PDB entry 6WY5 | X-ray diffraction, 2.90 A resolution | chains A and B

== Chain A ==
Protein: Myeloperoxidase light chain
From: Homo sapiens
Notes: EC 1.11.2.2
UniProt: P05164 (PERM_HUMAN); residues 1-105 here correspond to UniProt positions 167-271 (UniProt number = residue number + 166)
Chain sequence (105 residues; each row starts with the number of its first residue):
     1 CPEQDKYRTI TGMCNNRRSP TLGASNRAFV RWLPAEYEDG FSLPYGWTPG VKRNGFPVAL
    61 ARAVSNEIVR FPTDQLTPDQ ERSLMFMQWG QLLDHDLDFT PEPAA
Not modelled in the structure: 105
Bound ions: Ca2+: Asp96 (shared with Thr168(B), Phe170(B), Asp172(B), Ser174(B) of chain B)
Small-molecule neighbours:
  - heme c (HEC): Met87, Gly90, Gln91, Asp94, Asp98, Phe99, Thr100
  - UF7 (7-[(1R)-1-phenyl-3-{[(1S,3S)-3-phenyl-2,3-dihydro-1H-inden-1-yl]amino}propyl]-3H-[1,2,3]triazolo[4,5-b]pyridin-5-amine): Gln91, His95, Phe99
UniProt features mapped onto this chain:
  - active site: His95 (Proton acceptor)
  - binding site (heme b): Asp94
  - binding site (Ca(2+)): Asp96

== Chain B ==
Protein: Myeloperoxidase heavy chain
From: Homo sapiens
Notes: EC 1.11.2.2
UniProt: P05164 (PERM_HUMAN); residues 113-579 here correspond to UniProt positions 279-745 (UniProt number = residue number + 166)
Chain sequence (467 residues; row label = number of the first residue in the row):
   113 VNCETSCVQQ PPCFPLKIPP NDPRIKNQAD CIPFFRSCPA CPGSNITIRN QINALTSFVD
   173 ASMVYGSEEP LARNLRNMSN QLGLLAVNQR FQDNGRALLP FDNLHDDPCL LTNRSARIPC
   233 FLAGDTRSSE MPELTSMHTL LLREHNRLAT ELKSLNPRWD GERLYQEARK IVGAMVQIIT
   293 YRDYLPLVLG PTAMRKYLPT YRSYNDSVDP RIANVFTNAF RYGHTLIQPF MFRLDNRYQP
   353 MEPNPRVPLS RVFFASWRVV LEGGIDPILR GLMATPAKLN RQNQIAVDEI RERLFEQVMR
   413 IGLDLPALNM QRSRDHGLPG YNAWRRFCGL PQPETVGQLG TVLRNLKLAR KLMEQYGTPN
   473 NIDIWMGGVS EPLKRKGRVG PLLACIIGTQ FRKLRDGDRF WWENEGVFSM QQRQALAQIS
   533 LPRIICDNTG ITTVSKNNIF MSNSYPRDFV NCSTLPALNL ASWREAS
Not modelled in the structure: 113, 578-579
Modified residues: Cys150 (S-hydroxycysteine; CSO)
Disulfides: Cys115-Cys125, Cys119-Cys143
Glycans and other covalent adducts: N-acetylglucosamine (NAG) linked to Asn225; glycan linked to Asn317
Bound ions: Ca2+: Thr168, Phe170, Asp172, Ser174 (shared with Asp96(A) of chain A); heme c Fe near His336 (its only coordinating residue here)
Small-molecule neighbours:
  - heme c (HEC): Arg239, Glu242, Met243, Tyr296, Thr329, Phe332, Arg333, Tyr334, Gly335, His336, Ile339, Phe365, Leu406, Phe407, Leu417, Leu420, Arg424
  - UF7 (7-[(1R)-1-phenyl-3-{[(1S,3S)-3-phenyl-2,3-dihydro-1H-inden-1-yl]amino}propyl]-3H-[1,2,3]triazolo[4,5-b]pyridin-5-amine): Leu216, Asp218, Pro220, Thr238, Arg239, Glu242, Phe366, Phe407, Val410, Met411
UniProt features mapped onto this chain:
  - binding site (Ca(2+)): Thr168, Phe170, Asp172, Ser174
  - binding site (heme b): Glu242, Met243, His336
  - site: Arg239 (Transition state stabilizer)
  - modified residue: Cys150 (Cysteine sulfenic acid (-SOH))
  - glycosylation (N-linked (GlcNAc...) asparagine): Asn157, Asn189, Asn225, Asn317, Asn563

== How chain A and chain B interact ==
Residue-residue contacts (279):
  Asp5(A) - Arg511(B)  salt bridge
  Asp5(A) - Phe512(B)
  Lys6(A) - Phe512(B)
  Tyr7(A) - Arg275(B)  hydrogen bond
  Tyr7(A) - Gln278(B)
  Tyr7(A) - Glu279(B)  hydrogen bond
  Tyr7(A) - Lys282(B)
  Tyr7(A) - Phe512(B)
  Arg8(A) - Phe170(B)
  Arg8(A) - Val171(B)
  Arg8(A) - Asp172(B)  salt bridge
  Arg8(A) - Arg281(B)  hydrogen bond (backbone-side chain)
  Arg8(A) - Gln289(B)
  Arg8(A) - Asp510(B)  salt bridge
  Arg8(A) - Phe512(B)  hydrogen bond (side chain-backbone)
  Thr9(A) - Arg281(B)  hydrogen bond (backbone-side chain)
  Ile10(A) - Thr168(B)
  Ile10(A) - Tyr177(B)
  Ile10(A) - Gly178(B)
  Ile10(A) - Ser179(B)
  Ile10(A) - Glu180(B)
  Ile10(A) - Glu181(B)
  Ile10(A) - Ala184(B)  hydrophobic
  Ile10(A) - Arg281(B)
  Thr11(A) - Thr168(B)
  Thr11(A) - Ser179(B)
  Gly12(A) - Thr168(B)
  Gly12(A) - Phe170(B)
  Cys14(A) - Arg511(B)  hydrogen bond (backbone-side chain)
  Asn15(A) - Phe170(B)
  Asn15(A) - Tyr316(B)
  Asn15(A) - Gly509(B)
  Asn15(A) - Asp510(B)
  Asn15(A) - Arg511(B)  hydrogen bond (backbone-side chain)
  Asn15(A) - Phe512(B)
  Asn16(A) - Tyr316(B)  hydrogen bond
  Asn16(A) - Asp318(B)  hydrogen bond (side chain-backbone)
  Arg17(A) - Arg511(B)
  Arg18(A) - Asp318(B)  salt bridge
  Arg18(A) - Ser319(B)  hydrogen bond
  Leu22(A) - Phe170(B)
  Leu22(A) - Asp321(B)
  Leu22(A) - Pro322(B)
  Leu22(A) - Arg323(B)
  Gly23(A) - Thr168(B)
  Gly23(A) - Ser169(B)  hydrogen bond (backbone-backbone)
  Gly23(A) - Phe170(B)
  Gly23(A) - Arg323(B)
  Ala24(A) - Leu167(B)
  Ser25(A) - Asn165(B)
  Ser25(A) - Ala166(B)
  Ser25(A) - Leu167(B)
  Ser25(A) - Thr168(B)
  Ser25(A) - Ser179(B)  hydrogen bond (side chain-backbone)
  Asn26(A) - Ile164(B)
  Asn26(A) - Asn165(B)  hydrogen bond (backbone-backbone)
  Asn26(A) - Ala166(B)
  Asn26(A) - Glu180(B)  hydrogen bond
  Arg27(A) - Ile164(B)
  Arg27(A) - Asn165(B)  hydrogen bond (backbone-backbone)
  Ala28(A) - Ala152(B)  hydrophobic
  Ala28(A) - Asn162(B)
  Ala28(A) - Gln163(B)
  Ala28(A) - Arg323(B)
  Phe29(A) - Asn162(B)  hydrogen bond (backbone-side chain)
  Phe29(A) - Gln163(B)  hydrogen bond (backbone-backbone)
  Phe29(A) - Ile164(B)
  Phe29(A) - Asn165(B)
  Phe29(A) - Ile324(B)
  Phe29(A) - Asn326(B)
  Phe29(A) - Thr329(B)
  Val30(A) - Asp321(B)
  Val30(A) - Arg323(B)
  Val30(A) - Ile324(B)  hydrogen bond (backbone-backbone)
  Val30(A) - Ala325(B)
  Val30(A) - Asn326(B)  hydrogen bond (backbone-backbone)
  Arg31(A) - Arg161(B)  hydrogen bond (side chain-backbone)
  Arg31(A) - Asn162(B)
  Arg31(A) - Gln163(B)
  Arg31(A) - Asn326(B)
  Arg31(A) - His428(B)  hydrogen bond (side chain-backbone)
  Arg31(A) - Leu430(B)
  Trp32(A) - Ala325(B)
  Trp32(A) - Val327(B)  hydrophobic
  Trp32(A) - Phe439(B)  hydrophobic
  Trp32(A) - Ile498(B)
  Trp32(A) - Thr501(B)
  Trp32(A) - Gln502(B)
  Trp32(A) - Lys505(B)
  Leu33(A) - Pro431(B)  hydrophobic
  Leu33(A) - Ala435(B)
  Leu33(A) - Trp436(B)  hydrophobic
  Pro34(A) - Pro431(B)
  Ala35(A) - Ile160(B)  hydrophobic
  Ala35(A) - Gly429(B)
  Glu36(A) - Gly429(B)  hydrogen bond (backbone-backbone)
  Glu36(A) - Pro431(B)
  Tyr37(A) - Arg148(B)
  Tyr37(A) - Arg161(B)  hydrogen bond (side chain-backbone)
  Tyr37(A) - Gln163(B)  hydrogen bond
  Tyr37(A) - Asp427(B)  hydrogen bond (side chain-backbone)
  Tyr37(A) - His428(B)
  Tyr37(A) - Gly429(B)
  Phe41(A) - Ile160(B)
  Phe41(A) - Arg161(B)  hydrogen bond (backbone-backbone)
  Ser42(A) - Arg148(B)  hydrogen bond (backbone-side chain)
  Ser42(A) - Arg161(B)
  Pro44(A) - Phe126(B)  hydrophobic
  Pro44(A) - Arg148(B)
  Pro44(A) - Arg426(B)
  Pro44(A) - Asp427(B)
  Tyr45(A) - Phe126(B)
  Tyr45(A) - Arg426(B)
  Gly46(A) - Phe126(B)
  Trp47(A) - Gln121(B)
  Trp47(A) - Cys125(B)
  Trp47(A) - Phe126(B)  hydrophobic
  Arg53(A) - Leu430(B)  hydrogen bond (side chain-backbone)
  Arg53(A) - Pro431(B)
  Arg53(A) - Gly432(B)
  Arg53(A) - Asn473(B)  hydrogen bond (backbone-side chain)
  Asn54(A) - Asn472(B)  hydrogen bond
  Asn54(A) - Asn473(B)
  Phe56(A) - Tyr468(B)
  Phe56(A) - Gly469(B)
  Phe56(A) - Thr470(B)
  Phe56(A) - Asn473(B)
  Val58(A) - Arg426(B)
  Ala59(A) - Arg426(B)  hydrogen bond (backbone-side chain)
  Ala59(A) - Gln467(B)
  Leu60(A) - Lys129(B)
  Leu60(A) - Pro131(B)
  Ala61(A) - Leu128(B)  hydrophobic
  Ala61(A) - Ala419(B)
  Ala61(A) - Met422(B)
  Ala61(A) - Arg426(B)
  Arg62(A) - Pro131(B)
  Arg62(A) - Asp134(B)  salt bridge
  Arg62(A) - Pro135(B)
  Arg62(A) - Arg136(B)
  Arg62(A) - Arg403(B)  hydrogen bond (side chain-backbone)
  Arg62(A) - Glu404(B)  salt bridge
  Arg62(A) - Asp416(B)  salt bridge
  Arg62(A) - Ala419(B)
  Ala63(A) - Gln467(B)
  Val64(A) - Met422(B)  hydrophobic
  Val64(A) - Gln467(B)  hydrogen bond (backbone-side chain)
  Val64(A) - Tyr468(B)
  Val64(A) - Met478(B)  hydrophobic
  Ser65(A) - Arg403(B)  hydrogen bond
  Ser65(A) - Asp416(B)  hydrogen bond
  Ser65(A) - Met422(B)
  Asn66(A) - Pro131(B)
  Asn66(A) - Asp134(B)  hydrogen bond
  Asn66(A) - Pro135(B)
  Asn66(A) - Arg403(B)  hydrogen bond
  Glu67(A) - Lys463(B)
  Glu67(A) - Gln467(B)
  Ile68(A) - Leu460(B)  hydrophobic
  Ile68(A) - Lys463(B)
  Ile68(A) - Met478(B)  hydrophobic
  Val69(A) - Ile397(B)
  Val69(A) - Ala398(B)
  Val69(A) - Arg403(B)
  Val69(A) - Pro418(B)  hydrophobic
  Val69(A) - Met478(B)  hydrophobic
  Arg70(A) - Arg403(B)
  Phe71(A) - Asn395(B)
  Phe71(A) - Gln396(B)
  Phe71(A) - Ala398(B)
  Phe71(A) - Val399(B)
  Thr73(A) - Asp400(B)
  Gln75(A) - Gln396(B)  hydrogen bond (backbone-side chain)
  Leu76(A) - Pro341(B)
  Leu76(A) - Lys390(B)
  Leu76(A) - Gln396(B)
  Leu76(A) - Val399(B)  hydrophobic
  Thr77(A) - Leu391(B)  hydrogen bond (backbone-backbone)
  Thr77(A) - Gln396(B)  hydrogen bond (backbone-side chain)
  Pro78(A) - Ala389(B)
  Asp79(A) - Pro388(B)
  Asp79(A) - Ala389(B)  hydrogen bond (backbone-backbone)
  Asp79(A) - Leu391(B)
  Asp79(A) - Arg490(B)  salt bridge
  Asp79(A) - Asn555(B)  hydrogen bond (backbone-side chain)
  Gln80(A) - Asn555(B)
  Glu81(A) - Arg490(B)  salt bridge
  Glu81(A) - Met553(B)
  Glu81(A) - Asn555(B)
  Arg82(A) - Leu299(B)  hydrogen bond (side chain-backbone)
  Arg82(A) - Pro388(B)
  Arg82(A) - Ala389(B)  hydrogen bond (backbone-backbone)
  Arg82(A) - Lys488(B)
  Arg82(A) - Arg490(B)
  Arg82(A) - Phe552(B)
  Arg82(A) - Asn555(B)  hydrogen bond (backbone-side chain)
  Ser83(A) - Leu384(B)  hydrogen bond (side chain-backbone)
  Ser83(A) - Met385(B)
  Ser83(A) - Thr387(B)
  Ser83(A) - Ala389(B)
  Ser83(A) - Ile551(B)  hydrogen bond (side chain-backbone)
  Ser83(A) - Phe552(B)  hydrogen bond (backbone-backbone)
  Ser83(A) - Ser554(B)
  Ser83(A) - Asn555(B)
  Leu84(A) - Gly383(B)
  Leu84(A) - Leu384(B)  hydrogen bond (backbone-backbone)
  Leu84(A) - Thr387(B)  hydrogen bond (backbone-backbone)
  Leu84(A) - Ala389(B)
  Met85(A) - Leu384(B)  hydrogen bond (backbone-backbone)
  Met85(A) - Ile551(B)  hydrophobic
  Met85(A) - Phe552(B)  hydrophobic
  Phe86(A) - Tyr296(B)
  Phe86(A) - Leu299(B)
  Phe86(A) - Val300(B)  hydrophobic
  Phe86(A) - Leu338(B)  hydrophobic
  Phe86(A) - Arg490(B)
  Phe86(A) - Phe552(B)  hydrophobic
  Met87(A) - Leu338(B)
  Met87(A) - Ile339(B)  hydrophobic
  Trp89(A) - Val288(B)
  Trp89(A) - Ile291(B)  hydrophobic
  Trp89(A) - Thr292(B)  hydrogen bond
  Trp89(A) - Tyr296(B)
  Trp89(A) - Phe552(B)  hydrophobic
  Gly90(A) - Tyr296(B)
  Gly90(A) - Phe332(B)
  Gln91(A) - Glu242(B)  hydrogen bond
  Gln91(A) - Met243(B)
  Gln91(A) - Leu246(B)
  Leu93(A) - Thr292(B)
  Leu93(A) - Tyr296(B)  hydrophobic
  Leu93(A) - Phe503(B)  hydrophobic
  Asp94(A) - Arg239(B)  salt bridge
  Asp94(A) - Phe332(B)
  His95(A) - Leu167(B)
  His95(A) - Met175(B)
  His95(A) - Asp237(B)
  His95(A) - Arg239(B)  hydrogen bond
  Asp96(A) - Thr168(B)
  Asp96(A) - Phe170(B)
  Asp96(A) - Val171(B)
  Asp96(A) - Asp172(B)  hydrogen bond (side chain-backbone)
  Asp96(A) - Ala173(B)  hydrogen bond (side chain-backbone)
  Asp96(A) - Ser174(B)  hydrogen bond (side chain-backbone)
  Asp96(A) - Met175(B)
  Asp96(A) - Val288(B)
  Leu97(A) - Asn165(B)  hydrogen bond (backbone-side chain)
  Leu97(A) - Thr168(B)
  Leu97(A) - Ser169(B)
  Leu97(A) - Val171(B)  hydrophobic
  Leu97(A) - Ile324(B)
  Leu97(A) - Phe328(B)  hydrophobic
  Leu97(A) - Phe503(B)  hydrophobic
  Leu97(A) - Leu506(B)  hydrophobic
  Asp98(A) - Asn165(B)
  Asp98(A) - Leu167(B)
  Asp98(A) - Arg239(B)  hydrogen bond (backbone-side chain)
  Asp98(A) - Phe328(B)
  Asp98(A) - Thr329(B)
  Phe99(A) - Ile164(B)
  Phe99(A) - Asn165(B)  hydrogen bond (backbone-side chain)
  Phe99(A) - Ala166(B)  hydrogen bond (backbone-backbone)
  Phe99(A) - Leu167(B)  hydrophobic
  Phe99(A) - Arg239(B)
  Thr100(A) - Ser149(B)
  Thr100(A) - Gln163(B)
  Thr100(A) - Ile164(B)
  Thr100(A) - His428(B)
  Pro101(A) - Ser149(B)
  Pro101(A) - Cys150(B)  hydrogen bond (backbone-backbone)
  Pro101(A) - Ile164(B)
  Glu102(A) - Phe147(B)
  Glu102(A) - Arg148(B)
  Glu102(A) - Cys150(B)
  Glu102(A) - Arg424(B)  salt bridge
  Pro103(A) - Pro124(B)  hydrophobic
  Pro103(A) - Phe147(B)
  Pro103(A) - Arg148(B)
  Pro103(A) - Cys150(B)
Interface residues without a listed pair, chain A (85 interface residues in all): Gly40, Leu43, Pro57, Leu92, Ala104
Interface residues without a listed pair, chain B (142 interface residues in all): Gln122, Pro123, Ile130, Ile137, Ile144, Ser156, Thr159, Thr238, Tyr334, Gly335, Gln423, Leu464, Trp477, Leu533, Ile537

== Overview ==
Chain A and chain B form an interface of 85 and 142 residues respectively, with 62 hydrogen bonds and 11 salt
bridges. Among the polar pairs are Asp5(A)-Arg511(B), Arg8(A)-Asp172(B) and Arg8(A)-Asp510(B). Heme c and
compound UF7 are bound between chain A and chain B.
Chain A is Myeloperoxidase light chain and chain B is Myeloperoxidase heavy chain, both from Homo sapiens; the
structure, CRYSTAL STRUCTURE OF MYELOPEROXIDASE SUBFORM C (MPO) COMPLEX WITH Compound-37 A.K.A
7-(1-phenyl-3-(((1S,3S)-3-phenyl-2,3-dihydro-1H-inden-1-yl)amino)propyl)-1H-[1,2,3]triazolo[4,5-b]pyridin-5-amine,
was determined by X-ray diffraction, deposited together with 6WXZ, 6WY0, 6WY7 and 6WYD.
